Entry 5WNP (X-ray diffraction, 3.30 A resolution); this record covers chains A and M of the 23 polymer chains in the assembly.

Chain A:
Molecule: 16S Ribosomal RNA rRNA
From: Thermus thermophilus (strain HB8 / ATCC 27634 / DSM 579)
Sequence (1522 nucleotides; row label = number of the first residue in the row; note: 42 numbers in that range are skipped by the numbering (no residue carries them; nothing is unmodelled there); a row labelled like 190A-190L holds insertion residues (190A, then the next letters in order); numbering starts at 0):
     0 UUUGUUGGAG AGUUUGAUCC UGGCUCAGGG UGAACGCUGG CGGCGUGCCU AAGACAUGCA
    60 AGUCGUGCGG G
    73 CCGCGGGGUU UU
    88 ACUCCG
    95 UGGUC
   101 AGCGGCGGAC GGGUGAGUAA CGCGUGGGU
  129A G
   130 ACCUACCCGG AAGAGGGGGA CAACCCGGGG AAACUCGGGC UAAUCCCCCA UGUGGACCCG
   190 C
190A-190L CCCUUGGGGUGU
   191 GUCCAAAGGG CUUU
   216 GCCCGCUUCC GGAUGGGCCC GCGUCCCAUC AGCUAGUUGG UGGGGUAAUG GCCCACCAAG
   276 GCGACGACGG GUAGCCGGUC UGAGAGGAUG GCCGGCCACA GGGGCACUGA GACACGGGCC
   336 CCACUCCUAC GGGAGGCAGC AGUUAGGAAU CUUCCGCAAU GGGCGCAAGC CUGACGGAGC
   396 GACGCCGCUU GGAGGAAGAA GCCCUUCGGG GUGUAAACUC CUGAA
   442 CCCGGGACGA AACCCCCGAC GA
   474 GGGGACUGAC GGUACCGGG
   494 GUAAUAGCGC CGGCCAACUC CGUGCCAGCA GCCGCGGUAA UACGGAGGGC GCGAGCGUUA
   554 CCCGGAUUCA CUGGGCGUAA AGGGCGUGUA GGCGGCCUGG GGCGUCCCAU GUGAAAGACC
   614 ACGGCUCAAC CGUGGGGGAG CGUGGGAUAC GCUCAGGCUA GACGGUGGGA GAGGGUGGUG
   674 GAAUUCCCGG AGUAGCGGUG AAAUGCGCAG AUACCGGGAG GAACGCCGAU GGCGAAGGCA
   734 GCCACCUGGU CCACCCGUGA CGCUGAGGCG CGAAAGCGUG GGGAGCAAAC CGGAUUAGAU
   794 ACCCGGGUAG UCCACGCCCU AAACGAUGCG CGCUAGGUCU CUGGGUCU
   848 CCUGGGGGCC GAAGCUAACG CGUUAAGCGC GCCGCCUGGG GAGUACGGCC GCAAGGCUGA
   908 AACUCAAAGG AAUUGACGGG GGCCCGCACA AGCGGUGGAG CAUGUGGUUU AAUUCGAAGX
   968 AACGCGAAGA ACCUUACCAG GCCUUGACAU GCUAGG
 1003A G
  1004 AACCCGGGUG AAAGCCUGGG GUGCCCC
1030A-1030D GCGA
  1031 GGGGAGCCCU AGCACAGGUG CUGCAUGGCC GUCGUCAGCU CGUGCCGUGA GGUGUUGGGU
  1091 UAAGUCCCGC AACGAGCGCA ACCCCCGCCG UUAGUUGCCA GCGGUUCGGC CGGGCACUCU
  1151 AACGGGACUG CCCGCGAAA
  1171 GCGGGAGGAA GGAGGGGACG ACGUCUGGUC AGCAUGGCCC UUACGGCCUG GGCGACACAC
  1231 GUGCUACAAU GCCCACUACA AAGCGAUGCC ACCCGGCAAC GGGGAGCUAA UCGCAAAAAG
  1291 GUGGGCCCAG UUCGGAUUGG GGUCUGCAAC CCGACCCCAU GAAGCCGGAA UCGCUAGUAA
  1351 UCGCGGAUCA G
 1361A C
  1362 CAUGCCGCGG UGAAUACGUU CCCGGGCCUU GUACACACXG CCXGUXACGC CAUGGGAGCG
  1422 GGCUCUACCC GAAGUCGCCG GG
  1446 AGCCUACGGG
  1459 CAGGCGCCGA GGGUAGGGCC CGUGACUGGG GCGAAGUCGU AACAAGGUAG CUGUACCGGA
  1519 AGGUGCGGCU GGAUCCACUC CUUUCU
Unresolved in the structure: 0-4, 1534-1538
Modified / non-standard residues: PSU (pseudouridine-5'-monophosphate) at position 516, 7MG (7N-methyl-8-hydroguanosine-5'-monophosphate) at position 527, M2G (N2-dimethylguanosine-5'-monophosphate) at position 966, 5MC (5-methylcytidine-5'-monophosphate) at position 967, 2MG (2N-methylguanosine-5'-monophosphate) at position 1207, 5MC (5-methylcytidine-5'-monophosphate) at position 1400, 4OC (4n,o2'-methylcytidine-5'-monophosphate) at position 1402, 5MC (5-methylcytidine-5'-monophosphate) at position 1404, 5MC (5-methylcytidine-5'-monophosphate) at position 1407, UR3 (3-methyluridine-5'-monophoshate) at position 1498, MA6 (6N-dimethyladenosine-5'-monophoshate) at position 1518, MA6 (6N-dimethyladenosine-5'-monophoshate) at position 1519, PSU (pseudouridine-5'-monophosphate) at position 1540, PSU (pseudouridine-5'-monophosphate) at position 1541
Construct notes: conflict C1534 (A132811 in 55771382), A1535 (C132812 in 55771382)
Metal / ion sites: Mg2+ site 1: U5, G6 (shared with 1 residue of chain D); K+ site 1 near U14 (its only coordinating residue here); Mg2+ site 2 near G15 (its only coordinating residue here); Mg2+ site 3 near G21 (its only coordinating residue here); Mg2+ site 4 near G28 (its only coordinating residue here); Mg2+ site 5 near G46 (its only coordinating residue here); Mg2+ site 6 near A53 (its only coordinating residue here); Mg2+ site 7 near G61 (its only coordinating residue here); Mg2+ site 8: G70, U98; Mg2+ site 9 near U81 (its only coordinating residue here); Mg2+ site 10 near U83 (its only coordinating residue here); Mg2+ site 11 near G107 (its only coordinating residue here); 14 more K+ sites not listed; 77 more Mg2+ sites not listed

Chain M:
Name: 30S ribosomal protein S13
From: Thermus thermophilus (strain HB8 / ATCC 27634 / DSM 579)
UniProtKB: P80377 (RS13_THET8); residues 2-119 here = UniProt positions 2-119
Amino-acid sequence (118 residues; row label = number of the first residue in the row):
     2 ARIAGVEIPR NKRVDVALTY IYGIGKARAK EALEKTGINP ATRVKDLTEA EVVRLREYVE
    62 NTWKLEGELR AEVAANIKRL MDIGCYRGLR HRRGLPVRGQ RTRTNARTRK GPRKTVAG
Metal / ion sites: Mg2+ site 1: Thr20, Ile22 (shared with U1330(A) of chain A); Mg2+ site 2: Gln101 (shared with A1225(A), C1322(A) of chain A)

Interface between chain A and chain M:
Pairs across the interface (88):
  A946(A) - Arg114(M)  salt bridge to the phosphate
  G947(A) - Arg108(M)  phosphate contact
  G947(A) - Thr109(M)  phosphate contact
  C948(A) - Asn106(M)  base contact
  C948(A) - Ala107(M)  hydrogen bond to the phosphate
  C948(A) - Arg108(M)  hydrogen bond to the phosphate
  C948(A) - Thr109(M)  hydrogen bond to the phosphate
  A949(A) - Gln101(M)  phosphate contact
  A949(A) - Arg102(M)  phosphate contact
  A949(A) - Asn106(M)  phosphate contact
  U950(A) - Arg102(M)  salt bridge to the phosphate
  U950(A) - Thr105(M)  base contact
  G951(A) - Arg102(M)  salt bridge to the phosphate
  G951(A) - Thr105(M)  base contact
  U952(A) - Arg104(M)  salt bridge to the phosphate
  G953(A) - Arg104(M)  salt bridge to the phosphate
  G954(A) - Arg104(M)  hydrogen bond to the base
  G1224(A) - Gly100(M)  base contact
  A1225(A) - Arg102(M)  phosphate contact
  A1225(A) - Thr103(M)  hydrogen bond to the phosphate
  C1226(A) - Arg91(M)  salt bridge to the phosphate
  C1226(A) - Leu96(M)  phosphate contact
  C1226(A) - Thr103(M)  hydrogen bond to the phosphate
  C1226(A) - Arg104(M)  base contact
  C1226(A) - Lys111(M)  hydrogen bond to the sugar
  A1227(A) - Leu96(M)  phosphate contact
  A1227(A) - Lys111(M)  salt bridge to the phosphate
  A1227(A) - Lys115(M)  hydrogen bond to the sugar
  A1227(A) - Val117(M)  sugar contact
  C1228(A) - Arg104(M)  hydrogen bond to the base
  C1228(A) - Arg108(M)  salt bridge to the phosphate
  C1228(A) - Lys111(M)  salt bridge to the phosphate
  C1228(A) - Lys115(M)  salt bridge to the phosphate
  C1228(A) - Thr116(M)  hydrogen bond to the phosphate
  C1228(A) - Val117(M)  sugar contact
  A1229(A) - Arg104(M)  base contact
  A1229(A) - Arg114(M)  salt bridge to the phosphate
  A1229(A) - Thr116(M)  hydrogen bond to the phosphate
  C1230(A) - Thr105(M)  base contact
  G1295(A) - Arg14(M)  hydrogen bond to the sugar
  C1296(A) - Arg14(M)  sugar contact
  C1296(A) - Arg44(M)  salt bridge to the phosphate
  C1297(A) - Arg44(M)  salt bridge to the phosphate
  U1301(A) - Tyr21(M)  hydrogen bond to the phosphate
  U1302(A) - Lys13(M)  salt bridge to the phosphate
  U1302(A) - Arg14(M)  base contact
  U1302(A) - Val17(M)  phosphate contact
  A1306(A) - Thr109(M)  sugar contact
  U1307(A) - Gln101(M)  hydrogen bond to the phosphate
  U1307(A) - Thr109(M)  sugar contact
  U1307(A) - Arg110(M)  sugar contact
  U1308(A) - His92(M)  hydrogen bond to the phosphate
  U1308(A) - Pro97(M)  phosphate contact
  U1308(A) - Val98(M)  hydrogen bond to the phosphate
  U1308(A) - Arg99(M)  phosphate contact
  U1308(A) - Gln101(M)  hydrogen bond to the phosphate
  U1308(A) - Arg110(M)  salt bridge to the phosphate
  G1309(A) - Val74(M)  sugar contact
  G1309(A) - Asn77(M)  hydrogen bond to the sugar
  G1309(A) - Ile78(M)  sugar contact
  G1309(A) - Leu81(M)  phosphate contact
  G1309(A) - Arg88(M)  salt bridge to the phosphate
  G1309(A) - His92(M)  salt bridge to the phosphate
  G1309(A) - Val98(M)  phosphate contact
  G1309(A) - Arg99(M)  salt bridge to the phosphate
  G1310(A) - Asn77(M)  sugar contact
  G1310(A) - Arg80(M)  salt bridge to the phosphate
  G1310(A) - Arg88(M)  salt bridge to the phosphate
  C1321(A) - Tyr87(M)  sugar contact
  C1322(A) - Gly100(M)  sugar contact
  G1323(A) - Arg99(M)  phosphate contact
  G1323(A) - Gly100(M)  phosphate contact
  C1328(A) - Ala28(M)  phosphate contact
  C1328(A) - Arg29(M)  hydrogen bond to the sugar
  A1329(A) - Tyr23(M)  phosphate contact
  A1329(A) - Gly24(M)  sugar contact
  A1329(A) - Ile25(M)  phosphate contact
  A1329(A) - Gly26(M)  hydrogen bond to the phosphate
  A1329(A) - Lys27(M)  phosphate contact
  A1329(A) - Ala28(M)  phosphate contact
  A1329(A) - Arg29(M)  hydrogen bond to the phosphate
  A1329(A) - Leu70(M)  sugar contact
  U1330(A) - Ile22(M)  phosphate contact
  U1330(A) - Tyr23(M)  phosphate contact
  U1330(A) - Ile25(M)  phosphate contact
  U1330(A) - Gly26(M)  phosphate contact
  G1331(A) - Tyr23(M)  phosphate contact
  A1332(A) - Thr109(M)  base contact
Other interface residues (no listed pair), chain A (35 interface residues in all): C1320
Other interface residues (no listed pair), chain M (46 interface residues in all): Thr20, Arg71, Pro113

In short:
35 residues of chain A and 46 residues of chain M are in contact, with 21 hydrogen bonds and 20 salt bridges.
Polar contacts include G954(A)-Arg104(M), C1228(A)-Arg104(M) and C1226(A)-Lys111(M). U5(A) and G6(A)
coordinate Mg2+ site 1. G70(A) and U98(A) form the Mg2+ site 8.
Here chain A is 16S Ribosomal RNA rRNA and chain M is 30S ribosomal protein S13, both from Thermus
thermophilus (strain HB8 / ATCC 27634 / DSM 579). Entry 5WNP (Crystal Structure of 30S ribosomal subunit from
Thermus thermophilus) was determined by X-ray diffraction (same publication as 5WNQ, 5WNR, 5WNS, 5WNT, 5WNU
and 5WNV).
